Entry 1JQJ (X-ray diffraction, 2.90 A resolution); this record covers chains A and C.

Chain A:
Protein: DNA polymerase III, beta chain
Organism: Escherichia coli
Notes: EC 2.7.7.7
Reference sequence: P0A988 (DPO3B_ECOLI); numbering as in UniProt (aligned over 1-366)
Chain sequence (366 residues; numbered 1 to 366; the number before each row is that of its first residue):
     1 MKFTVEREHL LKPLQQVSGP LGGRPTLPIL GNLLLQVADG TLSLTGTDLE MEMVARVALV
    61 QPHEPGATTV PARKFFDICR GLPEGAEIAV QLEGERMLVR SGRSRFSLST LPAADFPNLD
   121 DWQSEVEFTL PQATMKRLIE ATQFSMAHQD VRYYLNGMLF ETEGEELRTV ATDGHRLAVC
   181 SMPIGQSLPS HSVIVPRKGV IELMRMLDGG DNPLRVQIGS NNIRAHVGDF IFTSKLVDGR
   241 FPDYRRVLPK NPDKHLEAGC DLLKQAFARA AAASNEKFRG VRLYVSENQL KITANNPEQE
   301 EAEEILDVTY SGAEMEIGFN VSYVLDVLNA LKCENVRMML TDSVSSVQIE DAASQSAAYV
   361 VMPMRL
Sequence notes: engineered mutation Ala-272 (Ile in P0A988), Ala-273 (Leu in P0A988)
Curated features (UniProtKB/Swiss-Prot):
  - binding site (DNA): Arg-24, Arg-73, Gln-149, Tyr-153, Tyr-154
From the paper describing this entry:
  - mutagenesis - I272A/L273A: increased binding to DNA polymerase III, delta subunit (chain C) (citing earlier work)
  - conformationally variable residues (helix shift, loop rearrangement): Ala-271, Asn-275 to Phe-278

Chain C:
Protein: DNA polymerase III, delta subunit
Organism: Escherichia coli
Notes: EC 2.7.7.7
Reference sequence: P28630 (HOLA_ECOLI); residues 1-343 here = UniProt positions 1-343
Chain sequence (343 residues; each row starts with the number of its first residue):
     1 MIRLYPEQLR AQLNEGLRAA YLLLGNDPLL LQESQDAVRQ VAAAQGFEEH HTFSIDPNTD
    61 WNAIFSLCQA MSLFASRQTL LLLLPENGPN AAINEQLLTL TGLLHDDLLL IVRGNKLSKA
   121 QENAAWFTAL ANRSVQVTCQ TPEQAQLPRW VAARAKQLNL ELDDAANQVL CYCYEGNLLA
   181 LAQALERLSL LWPDGKLTLP RVEQAVNDAA HFTPFHWVDA LLMGKSKRAL HILQQLRLEG
   241 SEPVILLRTL QRELLLLVNL KRQSAHTPLR ALFDKHRVWQ NRRGMMGEAL NRLSQTQLRQ
   301 AVQLLTRTEL TLKQDYGQSV WAELEGLSLL LCHKPLADVF IDG
Disordered / not traced: 280-281, 319-321, 334-343

Chain A / chain C interface:
Residue-residue contacts (37; chain A residue first):
  Arg-152(A) / Glu-48(C)  salt bridge
  Arg-152(A) / Glu-49(C)  salt bridge
  Arg-152(A) / Ser-76(C)  hydrogen bond
  Tyr-154(A) / Glu-48(C)
  Thr-172(A) / Phe-74(C)
  Asp-173(A) / Glu-49(C)
  Gly-174(A) / Ser-72(C)  hydrogen bond (backbone-side chain)
  Gly-174(A) / Leu-73(C)  hydrogen bond (backbone-backbone)
  Gly-174(A) / Phe-74(C)
  His-175(A) / Glu-49(C)  salt bridge
  His-175(A) / Ala-70(C)
  His-175(A) / Met-71(C)  hydrogen bond (side chain-backbone)
  His-175(A) / Leu-73(C)
  Arg-176(A) / Leu-73(C)
  Leu-177(A) / Leu-73(C)
  Pro-242(A) / Phe-74(C)  hydrophobic
  Val-247(A) / Phe-74(C)  hydrophobic
  Lys-277(A) / Asn-62(C)
  Phe-278(A) / Asn-62(C)  hydrogen bond (backbone-side chain)
  Phe-278(A) / Phe-65(C)  hydrophobic
  Phe-278(A) / Ser-66(C)
  Phe-278(A) / Leu-103(C)  hydrophobic
  Asn-320(A) / Ser-66(C)  hydrogen bond
  Ser-343(A) / Met-71(C)
  Val-344(A) / Met-71(C)  hydrophobic
  Val-360(A) / Leu-73(C)  hydrophobic
  Met-362(A) / Met-71(C)
  Met-362(A) / Ser-72(C)
  Met-362(A) / Leu-73(C)  hydrophobic
  Pro-363(A) / Met-71(C)
  Met-364(A) / Ser-66(C)
  Met-364(A) / Gln-69(C)
  Met-364(A) / Met-71(C)
  Arg-365(A) / Cys-68(C)
  Arg-365(A) / Gln-69(C)  hydrogen bond (backbone-backbone)
  Arg-365(A) / Ala-70(C)
  Arg-365(A) / His-105(C)  hydrogen bond
Other interface residues (no listed pair), chain A (24 interface residues in all): Asp-150, Val-151, Ser-346, Leu-366
Other interface residues (no listed pair), chain C (17 interface residues in all): His-50, Thr-99
The authors on this interface:
  - interface residues, chain C: Leu-73(C), Phe-74(C)

In short:
The interface between chain A and chain C involves 24 residues on one side and 17 on the other; the contacts
include 8 hydrogen bonds and 3 salt bridges. Polar pairs include Arg-152(A)/Glu-48(C), Arg-152(A)/Glu-49(C)
and His-175(A)/Glu-49(C). The paper reports that I272A/L273A of chain A increase binding to DNA polymerase
III, delta subunit (chain C); interface residues Leu-73(C) and Phe-74(C).
Chain A is DNA polymerase III, beta chain and chain C is DNA polymerase III, delta subunit, both from
Escherichia coli; the structure, Mechanism of Processivity Clamp Opening by the Delta Subunit Wrench of the
Clamp Loader Complex of ..., was determined by X-ray diffraction.
